PDB entry 9BDC | electron microscopy, 2.54 A resolution | chains E and R of the 6 polymer chains in the assembly

[Chain E]
Protein: DNA-directed RNA polymerase, mitochondrial
Organism: Homo sapiens
UniProt: O00411 (RPOM_HUMAN); numbering as in UniProt (aligned over 120-1230)
Chain sequence (1119 residues; numbered 112 to 1230; the number before each row is that of its first residue):
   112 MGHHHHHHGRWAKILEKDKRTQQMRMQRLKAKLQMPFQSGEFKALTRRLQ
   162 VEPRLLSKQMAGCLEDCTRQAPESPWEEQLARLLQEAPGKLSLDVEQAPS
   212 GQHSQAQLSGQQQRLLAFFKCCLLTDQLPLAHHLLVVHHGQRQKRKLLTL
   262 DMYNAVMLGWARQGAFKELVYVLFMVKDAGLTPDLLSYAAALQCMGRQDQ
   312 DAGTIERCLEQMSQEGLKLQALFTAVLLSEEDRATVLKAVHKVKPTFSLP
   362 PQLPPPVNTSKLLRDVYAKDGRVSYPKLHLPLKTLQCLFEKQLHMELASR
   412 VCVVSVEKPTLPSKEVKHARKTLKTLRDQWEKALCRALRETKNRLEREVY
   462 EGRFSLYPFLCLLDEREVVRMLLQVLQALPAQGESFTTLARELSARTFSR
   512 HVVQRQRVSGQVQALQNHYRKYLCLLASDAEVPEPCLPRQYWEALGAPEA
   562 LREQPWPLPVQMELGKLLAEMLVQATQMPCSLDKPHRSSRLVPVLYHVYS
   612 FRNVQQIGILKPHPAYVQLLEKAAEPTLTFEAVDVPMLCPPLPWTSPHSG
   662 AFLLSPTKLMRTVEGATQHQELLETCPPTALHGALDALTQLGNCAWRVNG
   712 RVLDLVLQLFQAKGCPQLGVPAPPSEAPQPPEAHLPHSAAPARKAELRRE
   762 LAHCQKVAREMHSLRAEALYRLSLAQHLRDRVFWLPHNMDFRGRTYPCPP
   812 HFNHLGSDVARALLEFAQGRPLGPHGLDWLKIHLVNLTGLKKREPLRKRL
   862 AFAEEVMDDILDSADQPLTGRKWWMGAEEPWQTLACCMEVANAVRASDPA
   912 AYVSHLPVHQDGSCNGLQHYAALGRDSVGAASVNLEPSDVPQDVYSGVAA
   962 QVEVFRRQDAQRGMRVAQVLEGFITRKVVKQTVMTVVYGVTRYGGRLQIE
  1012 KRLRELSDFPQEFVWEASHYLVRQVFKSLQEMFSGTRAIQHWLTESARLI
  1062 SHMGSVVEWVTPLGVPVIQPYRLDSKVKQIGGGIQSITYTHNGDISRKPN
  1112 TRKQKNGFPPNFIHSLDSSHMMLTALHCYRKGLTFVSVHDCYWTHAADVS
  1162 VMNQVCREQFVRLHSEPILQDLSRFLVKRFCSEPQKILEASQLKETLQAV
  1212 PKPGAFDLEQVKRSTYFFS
Disordered / not traced: 112-219, 1086-1106
Construct notes: expression tag (112-119); conflict Ala555 (Glu in O00411)
Reported in the primary citation:
  - conformationally variable residues (domain motion): Tyr999
  - mutagenesis - Q992A, T996A, Q1009A: decreased catalytic activity
  - mutagenesis - Y999F: increased catalytic activity on dNTP
  - mutagenesis - Y999F/H1125A: increased catalytic activity on dNTPs

[Chain R]
Molecule: RNA14mt (14-nt RNA)
Sequence (14 nucleotides; numbered -4 to 9; the number before each row is that of its first residue; numbers below 1 keep their minus sign (A-4 is residue -4)):
    -4 AGUCUGCGGCGCGC
Disordered / not traced: -4 to 0

[Interface between chain E and chain R]
Pairs across the interface (18):
  Asn614(E) - G1(R)  hydrogen bond to the base
  Asn614(E) - C2(R)  hydrogen bond to the sugar
  Lys767(E) - G4(R)  sugar contact
  Glu771(E) - G4(R)  sugar contact
  Glu771(E) - C5(R)  phosphate contact
  Ser774(E) - G4(R)  base contact
  Arg805(E) - C9(R)  hydrogen bond to the sugar
  Gly817(E) - C7(R)  sugar contact
  Gly817(E) - G8(R)  sugar contact
  Ser818(E) - C7(R)  sugar contact
  Arg822(E) - G8(R)  hydrogen bond to the phosphate
  Arg822(E) - C9(R)  salt bridge to the phosphate
  Gln992(E) - C9(R)  base contact
  Met995(E) - C9(R)  base contact
  Tyr999(E) - C9(R)  sugar contact
  Lys1012(E) - G6(R)  salt bridge to the phosphate
  His1150(E) - C9(R)  phosphate contact
  Asp1151(E) - C9(R)  phosphate contact
Interface residues without a listed pair, chain E (18 interface residues in all): Leu775, Leu816, Glu890, Val1149

[Summary]
Chain E and chain R form an interface of 18 and 8 residues respectively, with 4 hydrogen bonds and 2 salt
bridges. Polar pairs include Asn614(E)-G1(R), Asn614(E)-C2(R) and Arg805(E)-C9(R). From the paper: Q992A,
T996A and Q1009A of chain E reduce catalytic activity; conformational variability at Tyr999(E); 5
substitutions were tested in all.
Here chain E is DNA-directed RNA polymerase, mitochondrial (Homo sapiens) and chain R is RNA14mt (14-nt RNA).
Entry 9BDC (Cryo-EM Structure of the TEFM-bound Human Mitochondrial Transcription Substrate Rejection Complex)
was determined by electron microscopy (same publication as 8U8U, 8U8V and 9BDD).
